Entry 6AKS (electron microscopy, 3.00 A resolution); this record covers chains C and D of the 4 polymer chains in the assembly.

Chain C:
Name: VP3
Organism: Coxsackievirus A10
UniProt: A0A0C5AWF6 (A0A0C5AWF6_9ENTO); residues 1-240 here correspond to UniProt positions 325-564 (UniProt number = residue number + 324)
Amino-acid sequence (240 residues; each row starts with the number of its first residue):
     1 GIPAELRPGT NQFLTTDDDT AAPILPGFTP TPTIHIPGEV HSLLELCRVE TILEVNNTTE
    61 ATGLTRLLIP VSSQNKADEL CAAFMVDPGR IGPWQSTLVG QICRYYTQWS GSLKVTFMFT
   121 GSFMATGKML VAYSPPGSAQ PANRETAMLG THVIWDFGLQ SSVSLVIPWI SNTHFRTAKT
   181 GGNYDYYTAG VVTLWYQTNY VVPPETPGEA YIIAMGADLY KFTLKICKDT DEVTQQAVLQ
What the authors report for this chain:
  - conformationally variable residues (order/disorder transition): Gly181 to Tyr186

Chain D:
Name: VP4
Organism: Coxsackievirus A10
UniProt: Q75Q92 (Q75Q92_9ENTO); residues 1-69 here = UniProt positions 1-69
Amino-acid sequence (69 residues; numbered 1 to 69; the number before each row is that of its first residue):
     1 MGAQVSTQKS GSHETGNVAT GGSTINFTNI NYYKDSYAAS ATRQDFTQDP KKFTQPVLDS
    61 IRELSAPLN
Unresolved in the structure: 1-18

Chain C / chain D interface:
Pairs across the interface (31):
  Asp18(C) with Thr28(D); Ser40(D), hydrogen bond; Ala41(D), hydrogen bond (side chain-backbone)
  Asp19(C) with Ser40(D)
  Thr20(C) with Ala38(D)
  Ala21(C) with Tyr33(D); Ala38(D)
  Ala22(C) with Tyr33(D)
  Pro23(C) with Tyr33(D); Asp35(D); Tyr37(D); Ala38(D)
  Leu25(C) with Asp35(D); Tyr37(D), hydrogen bond (backbone-side chain)
  Pro26(C) with Asp35(D)
  Gly27(C) with Asp35(D)
  Gly38(C) with Phe53(D)
  Glu39(C) with Lys52(D); Phe53(D)
  Val40(C) with Phe53(D), hydrophobic
  His41(C) with Asp45(D), salt bridge; Thr47(D)
  Ser42(C) with Gln48(D), hydrogen bond
  Glu45(C) with Gln48(D); Asp49(D), hydrogen bond (side chain-backbone); Phe53(D)
  Arg48(C) with Thr54(D)
  Gln160(C) with Ala66(D); Pro67(D); Leu68(D), hydrogen bond (side chain-backbone)
  Tyr220(C) with Lys51(D), hydrogen bond
Other interface residues (no listed pair), chain C (23 interface residues in all): Ile24, Phe28, Leu44, Leu46, Val49
Other interface residues (no listed pair), chain D (23 interface residues in all): Tyr32, Ala39, Pro50, Gln55, Asn69

In short:
Chain C and chain D each contribute 23 residues to their interface, with 7 hydrogen bonds and 1 salt bridge.
Polar pairs include His41(C)-Asp45(D), Asp18(C)-Ser40(D) and Asp18(C)-Ala41(D). From the paper: conformational
variability at Gly181(C).
Here chain C is VP3 and chain D is VP4, both from Coxsackievirus A10. Entry 6AKS (Cryo-EM structure of CVA10
mature virus) was determined by electron microscopy (same publication as 6AKT and 6AKU).
